PDB entry 7NPT | electron microscopy, 3.27 A resolution | chains D7 and D8 of the 3 polymer chains in the assembly

== Chain D7 (and D8) ==
Protein: ESX-5 secretion system protein EccD5
Source organism: Mycobacterium tuberculosis (strain ATCC 25618 / H37Rv)
Notes: chain D8 of this document is another copy of the same molecule, construct and numbering; everything in this record applies to it too
Reference sequence: P9WNP9 (ECCD5_MYCTU); numbering as in UniProt (aligned over 1-503)
Chain sequence (503 residues; row label = number of the first residue in the row):
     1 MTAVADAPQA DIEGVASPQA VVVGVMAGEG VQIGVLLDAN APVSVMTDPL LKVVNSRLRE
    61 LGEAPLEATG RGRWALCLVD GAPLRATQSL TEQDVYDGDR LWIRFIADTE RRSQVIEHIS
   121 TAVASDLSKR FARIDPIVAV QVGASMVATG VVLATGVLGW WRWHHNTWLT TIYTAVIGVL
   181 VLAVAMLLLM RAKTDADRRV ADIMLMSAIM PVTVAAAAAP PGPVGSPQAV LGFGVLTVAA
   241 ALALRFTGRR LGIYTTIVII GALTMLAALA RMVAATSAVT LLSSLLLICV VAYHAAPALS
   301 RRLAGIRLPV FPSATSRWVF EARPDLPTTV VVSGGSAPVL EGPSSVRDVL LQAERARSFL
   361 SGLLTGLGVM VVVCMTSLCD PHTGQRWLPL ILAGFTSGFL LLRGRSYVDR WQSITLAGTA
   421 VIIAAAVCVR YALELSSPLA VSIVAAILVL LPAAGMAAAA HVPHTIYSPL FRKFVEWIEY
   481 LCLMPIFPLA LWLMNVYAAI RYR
Disordered / not traced: 1-18, 131-503 (chain D8: 1-17, 119-503)

== Chain D7 / chain D8 interface ==
Pairs across the interface (38; chain D7 residue first):
  M26(D7) - V45(D8)  hydrophobic
  E29(D7) - N40(D8)
  G30(D7) - A41(D8)
  Q32(D7) - V45(D8)
  V79(D7) - L36(D8)
  V79(D7) - L37(D8)
  V79(D7) - M46(D8)  hydrophobic
  V79(D7) - L50(D8)  hydrophobic
  D80(D7) - V35(D8)
  D80(D7) - L36(D8)  hydrogen bond (backbone-backbone)
  D80(D7) - V53(D8)
  G81(D7) - L36(D8)  hydrogen bond (backbone-backbone)
  D94(D7) - K52(D8)
  D99(D7) - K52(D8)  salt bridge
  R100(D7) - S44(D8)  hydrogen bond (side chain-backbone)
  R100(D7) - V45(D8)  hydrogen bond (side chain-backbone)
  W102(D7) - D38(D8)  hydrogen bond
  W102(D7) - M46(D8)  hydrophobic
  R104(D7) - L36(D8)
  I116(D7) - Q32(D8)
  I116(D7) - I33(D8)  hydrophobic
  I116(D7) - L61(D8)  hydrophobic
  E117(D7) - G30(D8)
  E117(D7) - V31(D8)
  E117(D7) - Q32(D8)  hydrogen bond (backbone-backbone)
  H118(D7) - G30(D8)
  H118(D7) - L61(D8)
  I119(D7) - E29(D8)
  I119(D7) - G30(D8)  hydrogen bond (backbone-backbone)
  T121(D7) - M26(D8)
  T121(D7) - E29(D8)
  T121(D7) - G30(D8)
  T121(D7) - W102(D8)
  A124(D7) - M26(D8)  hydrophobic
  A124(D7) - R100(D8)
  S125(D7) - V79(D8)
  S125(D7) - W102(D8)
  S128(D7) - D80(D8)  hydrogen bond
Also at the interface, not in a pair above, chain D7 (23 interface residues in all): L78, V115, S120
Also at the interface, not in a pair above, chain D8 (26 interface residues in all): A27, P49, R57

== In short ==
23 residues of chain D7 and 26 residues of chain D8 are in contact, with 8 hydrogen bonds and 1 salt bridge.
Among the polar pairs are D99(D7)-K52(D8), R100(D7)-S44(D8) and R100(D7)-V45(D8).
Both chains are ESX-5 secretion system protein EccD5 (Mycobacterium tuberculosis (strain ATCC 25618 / H37Rv)).
Entry 7NPT (Cytosolic bridge of an intact ESX-5 inner membrane complex) was determined by electron microscopy
together with 7NP7, 7NPR, 7NPU, 7NPV and 7NPS from the same study.
